PDB entry 1P62 | X-ray diffraction, 1.90 A resolution | chain B

# Chain B
Protein: Deoxycytidine kinase
Source organism: Mus musculus
Notes: EC 2.7.1.74
Reference sequence: P27707 (DCK_HUMAN); numbering as in UniProt (aligned over 1-260)
Amino-acid sequence (263 residues; numbered -2 to 260; the number before each row is that of its first residue; numbers below 1 keep their minus sign (Gly-2 is residue -2)):
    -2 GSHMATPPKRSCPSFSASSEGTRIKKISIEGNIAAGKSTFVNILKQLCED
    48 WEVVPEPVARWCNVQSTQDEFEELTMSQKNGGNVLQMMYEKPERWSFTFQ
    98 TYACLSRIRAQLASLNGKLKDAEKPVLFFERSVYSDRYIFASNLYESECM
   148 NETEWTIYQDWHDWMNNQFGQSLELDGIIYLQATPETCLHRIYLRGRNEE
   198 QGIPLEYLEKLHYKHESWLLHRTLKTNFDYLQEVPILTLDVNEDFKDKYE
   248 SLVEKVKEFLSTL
Not modelled in the structure: -2 to 19, 65-76
Differences from the reference sequence: cloning artifact (-2 to 0)
Bound ions: Mg2+: Ser35, Glu127 (together with ADP)
Residues lining bound ligands:
  - ADP (adenosine-5'-diphosphate): Asn29, Ile30, Ala31, Ala32, Gly33, Lys34, Ser35, Thr36, Glu127, Arg188, Leu191, Arg192, Val238, Glu240, Asp241, Phe242
  - gemcitabine (GEO): Ile30, Glu53, Val55, Trp58, Leu82, Met85, Tyr86, Phe96, Gln97, Arg104, Arg128, Asp133, Phe137, Glu197, Ile200
Curated features (UniProtKB/Swiss-Prot):
  - active site: Glu127 (Proton acceptor)
  - binding site (ATP): Gly28 to Thr36, Arg188 to Arg192, Glu240 to Phe242
  - binding site (substrate): Glu53, Tyr86, Gln97, Arg128, Asp133, Glu197
  - modified residue: Ser11 (Phosphoserine), Ser15 (Phosphoserine), Thr72 (Phosphothreonine), Ser74 (Phosphoserine)
What the authors report for this chain:
  - Mg2+ coordination: Ser35, Glu127
  - binding site for gemcitabine: Glu53, Tyr86, Gln97, Arg128, Glu197
  - mutagenesis - A100V/R104M/D133A: increased catalytic activity on gemcitabine
  - catalytic residues: Glu53, Arg128, Arg194 (proposed by the authors, not directly observed)
  - specificity-determining residues: Tyr86, Ala100, Arg104, Asp133 (proposed by the authors, not directly observed)

# Overview
Bound to chain B: ADP and gemcitabine. The Mg2+ site is built by Ser35 and Glu127. Curated annotation
(UniProt) lists active-site residue Glu127, 17 ATP-binding residues and 6 substrate-binding residues. From the
paper: catalytic residues Glu53, Arg128 and Arg194; A100V/R104M/D133A increase catalytic activity on
gemcitabine.
Chain B is Deoxycytidine kinase (Mus musculus); the structure, Structure of human dCK complexed with
gemcitabine and ADP-MG, was determined by X-ray diffraction, deposited together with 1P5Z, 1P60 and 1P61.
